5ZR1 - chains D and G of the 8 polymer chains in the assembly; structure by electron microscopy, 3.00 A resolution.

# Chain D
Name: Origin recognition complex subunit 4
Source organism: Saccharomyces cerevisiae (strain ATCC 204508 / S288c)
UniProt: P54791 (ORC4_YEAST); residues 1-529 here = UniProt positions 1-529
Amino-acid sequence (529 residues; row label = number of the first residue in the row):
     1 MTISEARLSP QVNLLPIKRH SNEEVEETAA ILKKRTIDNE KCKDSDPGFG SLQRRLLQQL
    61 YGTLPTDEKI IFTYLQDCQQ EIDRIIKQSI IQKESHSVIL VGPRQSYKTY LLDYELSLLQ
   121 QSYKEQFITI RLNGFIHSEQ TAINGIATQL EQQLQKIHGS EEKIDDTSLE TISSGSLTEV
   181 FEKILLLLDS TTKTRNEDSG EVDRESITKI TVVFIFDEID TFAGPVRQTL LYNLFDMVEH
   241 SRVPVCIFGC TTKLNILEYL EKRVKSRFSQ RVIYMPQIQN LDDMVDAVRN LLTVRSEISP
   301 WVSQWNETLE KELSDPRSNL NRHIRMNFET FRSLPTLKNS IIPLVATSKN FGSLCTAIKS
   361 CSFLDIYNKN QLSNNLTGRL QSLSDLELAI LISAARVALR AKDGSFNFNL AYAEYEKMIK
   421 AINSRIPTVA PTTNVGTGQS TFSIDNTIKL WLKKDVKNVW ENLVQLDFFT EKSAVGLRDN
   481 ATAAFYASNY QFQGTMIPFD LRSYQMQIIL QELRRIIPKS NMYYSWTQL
Disordered / not traced: 1-45, 159-170, 191-205, 427-445
Swiss-Prot annotation at these positions:
  - modified residue: Ser-9 (Phosphoserine)
Bound ions: Mg2+: Thr-109 (together with ATP-gamma-S)
Small-molecule neighbours:
  - ATP-gamma-S (AGS; phosphothiophosphoric acid-adenylate ester), molecule 1: Tyr-61, Gly-62, Lys-69, Pro-103, Arg-104, Gln-105, Ser-106, Tyr-107, Lys-108, Thr-109, Tyr-110, Asp-113, Glu-218, Thr-252, Pro-335, Lys-338
  - ATP-gamma-S (AGS), molecule 2: His-240, Arg-263, Arg-267
What the authors report for this chain:
  - binding site for 72bp-oring DNA, ACS305, A-rich: Tyr-486
  - binding site for ATP-gamma-S: Tyr-107, Arg-267
  - binding site for 72bp-oring DNA, ACS305, T-rich (chain G): Phe-485
  - specificity-determining residues: Tyr-486

# Chain G
Molecule: 72bp-oring DNA, ACS305, T-rich
Sequence (72 nucleotides; each row starts with the number of its first residue):
     1 TGGTTTTTAT ATGTTTTGTT ATGTATTGTT TATTTTCCCT TTAATTTTAG GATATGAAAA
    61 CAAGAATTTA TC
Disordered / not traced: 42-72

# Chain D / chain G interface
Contacting residue pairs (4):
  Asp-403(D) with DA25(G), phosphate contact
  Lys-472(D) with DA25(G), salt bridge to the phosphate
  Phe-485(D) with DT16(G), base contact
  Asn-489(D) with DT16(G), base contact
Also at the interface, not in a pair above, chain G (4 interface residues in all): DT15, DT17

# In short
The chain D/chain G interface involves 4 residues from each chain, with 1 salt bridge. Its one salt-bridged
contact is Lys-472(D)/DA25(G). Ligands of chain D: ATP-gamma-S. From the paper: a binding site for ATP-gamma-S
at Tyr-107(D) and Arg-267(D); a binding site for 72bp-oring DNA, ACS305, A-rich at Tyr-486(D).
Chain D is Origin recognition complex subunit 4 (Saccharomyces cerevisiae (strain ATCC 204508 / S288c)) and
chain G is 72bp-oring DNA, ACS305, T-rich; the structure, Saccharomyces Cerevisiae Origin Recognition Complex
Bound to a 72-bp Origin DNA containing ACS and B1 element, was determined by electron microscopy.
